Entry 7OES (X-ray diffraction, 1.60 A resolution); this record covers chain AAA.

[Chain AAA]
Name: Bromodomain-containing protein 2
Source organism: Homo sapiens
UniProtKB: P25440 (BRD2_HUMAN); residues 344-455 here = UniProt positions 344-455
Sequence (115 residues; row label = number of the first residue in the row):
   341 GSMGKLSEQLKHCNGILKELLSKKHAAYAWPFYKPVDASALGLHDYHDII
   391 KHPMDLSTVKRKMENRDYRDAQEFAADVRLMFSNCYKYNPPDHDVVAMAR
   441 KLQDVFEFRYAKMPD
Not modelled in the structure: 341-343
Differences from the reference sequence: expression tag (341-343)
Small-molecule neighbours: VBE (1,5-dimethyl-N-[2-(methylamino)-2-oxidanylidene-ethyl]-6-oxidanylidene-N-[(2S)-2-phenylpropyl]pyridine-3-carboxamide): W370, P371, F372, V376, D377, L381, L383, Y386, C425, Y428, N429, H433, V435

[Overview]
Bound to chain AAA: compound VBE.
Chain AAA is Bromodomain-containing protein 2 (Homo sapiens); the structure, C-TERMINAL BROMODOMAIN OF HUMAN
BRD2 WITH
1,5-dimethyl-N-(2-(methylamino)-2-oxoethyl)-6-oxo-N-(2-phenylpropyl)-1,6-dihydropyridine-3-carboxamide, was
determined by X-ray diffraction, deposited together with 7OET, 7OEO, 7OEP and 7OER.
